PDB entry 8VKQ | electron microscopy, 4.60 A resolution (low resolution: residue-level contacts below are approximate; hydrogen-bond / salt-bridge calls are withheld) | chains LB and UB of the 204 polymer chains in the assembly

== Chain LB ==
Name: Flagellar motor switch protein FliM
Source organism: Salmonella enterica subsp. enterica serovar Typhimurium
Reference sequence: A0A0D6FLG5 (A0A0D6FLG5_SALTM); residue numbers follow UniProt; this construct covers 8-334
Sequence (334 residues; each row starts with the number of its first residue):
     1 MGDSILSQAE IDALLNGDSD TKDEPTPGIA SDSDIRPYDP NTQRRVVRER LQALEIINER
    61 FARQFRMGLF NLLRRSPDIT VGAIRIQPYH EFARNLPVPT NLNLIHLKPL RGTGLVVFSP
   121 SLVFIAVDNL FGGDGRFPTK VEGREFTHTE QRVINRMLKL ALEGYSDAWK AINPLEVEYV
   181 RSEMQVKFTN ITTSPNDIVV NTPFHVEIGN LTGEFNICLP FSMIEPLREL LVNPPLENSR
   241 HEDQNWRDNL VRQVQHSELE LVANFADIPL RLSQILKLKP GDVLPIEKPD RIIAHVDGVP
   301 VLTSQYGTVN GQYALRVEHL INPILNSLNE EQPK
Unresolved in the structure: 1-43, 325-334

== Chain UB ==
Name: Flagellar motor switch protein FliN
Source organism: Salmonella enterica subsp. enterica serovar Typhimurium
Reference sequence: P26419 (FLIN_SALTY); numbering as in UniProt (aligned over 1-137)
Sequence (137 residues; each row starts with the number of its first residue):
     1 MSDMNNPSDE NTGALDDLWA DALNEQKATT TKSAADAVFQ QLGGGDVSGA MQDIDLIMDI
    61 PVKLTVELGR TRMTIKELLR LTQGSVVALD GLAGEPLDIL INGYLIAQGE VVVVADKYGV
   121 RITDIITPSE RMRRLSR
Unresolved in the structure: 1-56

== Interface between chain LB and chain UB ==
Residue-residue contacts (5):
  Asn249(LB) - Ile125(UB)
  Leu250(LB) - Ile125(UB)
  Gln253(LB) - Ile106(UB)
  His256(LB) - Tyr104(UB)
  Glu258(LB) - Asn102(UB)
Interface residues without a listed pair, chain LB (6 interface residues in all): Ser257
Interface residues without a listed pair, chain UB (6 interface residues in all): Ile101, Leu105

== Overview ==
The chain LB/chain UB interface involves 6 residues from each chain.
Chain LB is Flagellar motor switch protein FliM and chain UB is Flagellar motor switch protein FliN, both from
Salmonella enterica subsp. enterica serovar Typhimurium; the structure, CW Flagellar Switch Complex - FliF,
FliG, FliM, and FliN forming the C-ring from Salmonella, was determined by electron microscopy, deposited
together with 8T8P, 8VIB, 8VID and 8VKR.
